PDB entry 3L4M | X-ray diffraction, 2.02 A resolution | chains B and F of the 6 polymer chains in the assembly

# Chain B
Name: Methylamine utilization protein mauG
From: Paracoccus denitrificans
Notes: EC 1.-.-.-
UniProtKB: Q51658 (MAUG_PARDP); residues 1-367 here correspond to UniProt positions 21-387 (UniProt number = residue number + 20)
Chain sequence (373 residues; numbered 1 to 373; the number before each row is that of its first residue):
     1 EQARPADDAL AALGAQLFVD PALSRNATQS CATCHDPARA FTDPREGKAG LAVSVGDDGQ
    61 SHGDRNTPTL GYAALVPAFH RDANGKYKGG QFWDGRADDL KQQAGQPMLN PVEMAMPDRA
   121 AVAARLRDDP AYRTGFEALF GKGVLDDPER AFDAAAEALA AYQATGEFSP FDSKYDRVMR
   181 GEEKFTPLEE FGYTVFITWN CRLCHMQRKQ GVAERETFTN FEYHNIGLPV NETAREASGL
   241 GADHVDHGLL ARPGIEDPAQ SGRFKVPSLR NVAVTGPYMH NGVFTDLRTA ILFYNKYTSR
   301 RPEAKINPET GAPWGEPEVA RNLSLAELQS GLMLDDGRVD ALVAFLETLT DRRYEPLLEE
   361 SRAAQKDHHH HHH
Unresolved in the structure: 1-5, 361-373
Sequence notes: expression tag (368-373)
Bound ions: heme c Fe site 1 near His35 (its only coordinating residue here); Ca2+: Asn66, Thr275, Pro277; heme c Fe site 2: His205, Tyr294
Ligand contacts:
  - heme c (HEC), molecule 1: Phe18, Gln29, Ser30, Cys31, Cys34, His35, Ser54, Val55, Gly56, Arg65, Asn66, Thr67, Pro68, Thr69, Leu70, Gln91, Phe92, Trp93, Arg96, Leu100, Gln103, Ala104, Pro107, Met108, Glu113, Met114, Leu159, Gln163, Lys265
  - heme c (HEC), molecule 2: Trp93, Asn200, Cys201, Cys204, His205, His224, Ile226, Leu228, Phe264, Lys265, Val266, Pro267, Leu269, Val272, Tyr278, Met279, His280, Leu287, Ala290, Ile291, Tyr294, Ser324, Glu327, Leu328, Leu334, Leu342, Leu346
UniProt features mapped onto this chain:
  - binding site (heme c): Cys31, Cys34, His35, Cys201, Cys204, His205, His280
What the authors report for this chain:
  - binding site for heme c: Trp93, Pro107

# Chain F
Name: Methylamine dehydrogenase heavy chain
From: Paracoccus denitrificans
Notes: EC 1.4.99.3
UniProtKB: A1BB97 (A1BB97_PARDP); residues 1-386 here correspond to UniProt positions 32-417 (UniProt number = residue number + 31)
Chain sequence (386 residues; numbered 1 to 386; the number before each row is that of its first residue):
     1 QDAPEAETQA QETQGQAAAR AAAADLAAGQ DDEPRILEAP APDARRVYVN DPAHFAAVTQ
    61 QFVIDGEAGR VIGMIDGGFL PNPVVADDGS FIAHASTVFS RIARGERTDY VEVFDPVTLL
   121 PTADIELPDA PRFLVGTYPW MTSLTPDGKT LLFYQFSPAP AVGVVDLEGK AFKRMLDVPD
   181 CYHIFPTAPD TFFMHCRDGS LAKVAFGTEG TPEITHTEVF HPEDEFLINH PAYSQKAGRL
   241 VWPTYTGKIH QIDLSSGDAK FLPAVEALTE AERADGWRPG GWQQVAYHRA LDRIYLLVDQ
   301 RDEWRHKTAS RFVVVLDAKT GERLAKFEMG HEIDSINVSQ DEKPLLYALS TGDKTLYIHD
   361 AESGEELRSV NQLGHGPQVI TTADMG
Unresolved in the structure: 1-10
Cystine bridges: Cys181-Cys196

# How chain B and chain F interact
Residue-residue contacts (14; chain B residue first):
  Phe191(B) - Arg197(F)
  Thr298(B) - Pro158(F)
  Arg300(B) - Pro158(F)
  Arg301(B) - Ala159(F)
  Arg301(B) - Asp177(F)  salt bridge
  Gly331(B) - Ser157(F)  hydrogen bond (backbone-side chain)
  Gly331(B) - Pro158(F)
  Leu332(B) - Phe156(F)  hydrophobic
  Leu332(B) - Ser157(F)
  Leu332(B) - Pro158(F)
  Met333(B) - Pro158(F)  hydrogen bond (backbone-backbone)
  Met333(B) - Ala159(F)  hydrophobic
  Arg338(B) - Asp180(F)  salt bridge
  Arg338(B) - Arg197(F)
Interface residues without a listed pair, chain B (10 interface residues in all): Pro187, Asp335
Interface residues without a listed pair, chain F (12 interface residues in all): Asp129, Pro160, Val178, Tyr182, Glu223

# In short
10 residues of chain B face 12 of chain F across their interface, with 2 hydrogen bonds and 2 salt bridges.
Polar pairs include Arg301(B)-Asp177(F), Arg338(B)-Asp180(F) and Gly331(B)-Ser157(F). Chain B binds heme c.
Curated annotation (UniProt) lists 7 heme c-binding residues on chain B. The paper reports a binding site for
heme c at Trp93(B) and Pro107(B).
Chain B is Methylamine utilization protein mauG and chain F is Methylamine dehydrogenase heavy chain, both
from Paracoccus denitrificans; the structure, Crystal Structure of the MauG/pre-Methylamine Dehydrogenase
Complex, was determined by X-ray diffraction together with 3L4O from the same study.
